PDB entry 9E99 | electron microscopy, 2.45 A resolution | chains F and G of the 12 polymer chains in the assembly

# Chain F (and G)
Protein: Major capsid protein
Organism: Escherichia phage N4
Notes: chain G of this document is another copy of the same molecule, construct and numbering; everything in this record applies to it too
Reference sequence: Q859Q5 (CAPSD_BPN4); residues 1-401 here = UniProt positions 1-401
Sequence (401 residues; numbered 1 to 401; the number before each row is that of its first residue):
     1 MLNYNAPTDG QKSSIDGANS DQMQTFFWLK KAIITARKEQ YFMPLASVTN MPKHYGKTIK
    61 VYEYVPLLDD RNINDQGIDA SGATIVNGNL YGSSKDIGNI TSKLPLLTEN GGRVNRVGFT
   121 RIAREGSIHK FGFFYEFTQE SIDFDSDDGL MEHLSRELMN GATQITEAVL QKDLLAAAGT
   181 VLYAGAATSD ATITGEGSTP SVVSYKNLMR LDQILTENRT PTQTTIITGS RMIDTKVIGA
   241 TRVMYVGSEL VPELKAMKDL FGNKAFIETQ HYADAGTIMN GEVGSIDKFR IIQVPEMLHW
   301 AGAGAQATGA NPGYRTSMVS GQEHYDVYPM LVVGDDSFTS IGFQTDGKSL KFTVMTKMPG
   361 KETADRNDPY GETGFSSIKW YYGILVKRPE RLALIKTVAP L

# How chain F and chain G interact
Contacting residue pairs (120):
  Tyr4(F) - Gly56(G)
  Gln24(F) - His54(G)
  Gln24(F) - Tyr55(G)
  Gln24(F) - Gly56(G)
  Thr25(F) - Tyr55(G)
  Thr25(F) - Gly56(G)
  Phe26(F) - Tyr55(G)  hydrogen bond (backbone-backbone)
  Phe26(F) - Thr58(G)
  Phe26(F) - Lys60(G)
  Phe27(F) - Met51(G)  hydrophobic
  Phe27(F) - Pro52(G)  hydrophobic
  Phe27(F) - Tyr55(G)
  Phe27(F) - Thr58(G)  hydrogen bond (backbone-backbone)
  Phe27(F) - Ile59(G)
  Phe27(F) - Lys60(G)  hydrogen bond (backbone-backbone)
  Trp28(F) - Lys60(G)
  Trp28(F) - Tyr62(G)
  Leu29(F) - Lys60(G)  hydrogen bond (backbone-backbone)
  Leu29(F) - Val61(G)
  Lys31(F) - Val61(G)
  Ala32(F) - Tyr62(G)
  Ala32(F) - Tyr64(G)  hydrophobic
  Ile33(F) - Val61(G)  hydrophobic
  Ile33(F) - Tyr62(G)  hydrogen bond (backbone-backbone)
  Ile33(F) - Glu63(G)
  Ile33(F) - Tyr64(G)  hydrogen bond (backbone-backbone)
  Ile33(F) - Lys387(G)
  Ile33(F) - Arg388(G)
  Ile34(F) - Arg388(G)  hydrogen bond (backbone-side chain)
  Thr35(F) - Pro66(G)
  Thr35(F) - Arg219(G)
  Ala36(F) - Arg219(G)  hydrogen bond (backbone-side chain)
  Arg37(F) - Arg219(G)  hydrogen bond (backbone-side chain)
  Lys38(F) - Arg219(G)
  Lys130(F) - Leu106(G)
  Lys130(F) - Leu107(G)  hydrogen bond (backbone-backbone)
  Lys130(F) - Thr108(G)
  Phe131(F) - Pro105(G)
  Phe131(F) - Leu106(G)  hydrophobic
  Phe131(F) - Leu107(G)
  Gly132(F) - Pro105(G)  hydrogen bond (backbone-backbone)
  Gly132(F) - Asn115(G)  hydrogen bond (backbone-side chain)
  Phe133(F) - Leu67(G)  hydrophobic
  Phe133(F) - Asn115(G)
  Phe134(F) - Val114(G)
  Phe134(F) - Asn115(G)  hydrogen bond (backbone-backbone)
  Phe134(F) - Arg116(G)
  Phe134(F) - Val117(G)  hydrogen bond (backbone-backbone)
  Tyr135(F) - Val117(G)
  Tyr135(F) - Phe119(G)  hydrophobic
  Glu136(F) - Arg113(G)  salt bridge
  Glu136(F) - Arg116(G)  salt bridge
  Asp145(F) - Arg121(G)  salt bridge
  Asp147(F) - Tyr64(G)  hydrogen bond
  Asp147(F) - Arg121(G)
  His153(F) - Tyr64(G)
  Leu154(F) - Phe119(G)  hydrophobic
  Glu157(F) - Tyr64(G)
  Glu157(F) - Val65(G)
  Glu157(F) - Pro66(G)
  Glu157(F) - Leu67(G)
  Glu157(F) - Phe119(G)
  Gly161(F) - Leu68(G)
  Gln164(F) - Leu68(G)
  Ile165(F) - Leu68(G)  hydrophobic
  Ile165(F) - Leu90(G)  hydrophobic
  Ile165(F) - Tyr91(G)
  Ala168(F) - Tyr91(G)
  Val169(F) - Leu104(G)  hydrophobic
  Lys172(F) - Ile97(G)
  Lys172(F) - Thr101(G)
  Leu175(F) - Ile97(G)  hydrophobic
  Arg231(F) - Arg231(G)
  Met232(F) - Thr228(G)
  Met232(F) - Gly229(G)
  Met232(F) - Ser230(G)
  Met232(F) - Arg231(G)
  Ile233(F) - Ser230(G)  hydrogen bond (backbone-backbone)
  Ile233(F) - Arg231(G)
  Ile233(F) - Met232(G)
  Ile233(F) - Thr235(G)
  Ile233(F) - Val237(G)
  Asp234(F) - Thr235(G)
  Asp234(F) - Lys236(G)
  Asp234(F) - Val237(G)  hydrogen bond (side chain-backbone)
  Thr235(F) - Thr228(G)
  Ser248(F) - Gln213(G)  hydrogen bond (backbone-side chain)
  Ser248(F) - Glu217(G)
  Glu249(F) - Gln213(G)
  Pro252(F) - Gln213(G)
  Lys255(F) - Leu260(G)
  Lys255(F) - Phe261(G)
  Ala256(F) - Leu260(G)  hydrophobic
  Ala256(F) - Phe261(G)
  Met257(F) - Phe261(G)
  Lys258(F) - Phe261(G)
  Gly262(F) - Phe261(G)
  Asn263(F) - Phe261(G)
  Lys264(F) - Phe261(G)
  Gln270(F) - Ile226(G)
  Gln270(F) - Ile227(G)
  Gln270(F) - Thr228(G)
  Gln270(F) - Val237(G)
  Gln270(F) - Ile238(G)
  Gln270(F) - Gly239(G)
  His271(F) - Val237(G)
  Ala273(F) - Thr228(G)
  Pro295(F) - Lys95(G)  hydrogen bond (backbone-side chain)
  Glu296(F) - Lys95(G)  salt bridge
  Leu298(F) - Lys95(G)
  Leu298(F) - Ile97(G)  hydrophobic
  Leu298(F) - Ile100(G)  hydrophobic
  His299(F) - Lys95(G)  hydrogen bond (backbone-backbone)
  His299(F) - Asp96(G)
  His299(F) - Ile97(G)  hydrogen bond (backbone-backbone)
  Trp300(F) - Asp96(G)
  Trp300(F) - Ile97(G)
  Ala301(F) - Asp96(G)  hydrogen bond (backbone-side chain)
  Arg315(F) - Gln213(G)
  Leu401(F) - Arg210(G)  hydrogen bond (backbone-side chain)
Also at the interface, not in a pair above, chain F (68 interface residues in all): Glu39, Leu150, Leu158, Thr269, Asp274, Gln293, Met297, Lys379
Also at the interface, not in a pair above, chain G (66 interface residues in all): Thr49, Asn50, Lys57, Glu109, Arg124, Met209, Thr216, Ile233, Asp234, Lys288, Leu385

# In short
Chain F and chain G form an interface of 68 and 66 residues respectively; the contacts include 23 hydrogen
bonds and 4 salt bridges. Polar pairs include Glu136(F)-Arg113(G), Glu136(F)-Arg116(G) and
Asp145(F)-Arg121(G).
Both chains are Major capsid protein (Escherichia phage N4). Entry 9E99 (Cryo-EM reconstruction of Escherichia
phage N4 capsid) was determined by electron microscopy.
